8YWT - chains Z and M of the 16 polymer chains in the assembly; structure by electron microscopy, 2.80 A resolution.

== Chain Z ==
Molecule: V-type ATP synthase, subunit K
From: Thermus thermophilus HB8
Reference sequence: Q5SIT7 (Q5SIT7_THET8); residues -18 to 80 here correspond to UniProt positions 1-99 (UniProt number = residue number + 19)
Sequence (102 residues; numbered -18 to 83; the number before each row is that of its first residue; numbers below 1 keep their minus sign (Met-18 is residue -18)):
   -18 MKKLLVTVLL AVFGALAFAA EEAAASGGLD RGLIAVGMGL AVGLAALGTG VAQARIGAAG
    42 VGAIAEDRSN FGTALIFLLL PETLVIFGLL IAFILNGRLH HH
Disordered / not traced: -18 to 7, 81-83
Construct notes: expression tag (81-83)

== Chain M ==
Molecule: V-type ATP synthase subunit C
From: Thermus thermophilus HB8
Reference sequence: P74902 (VATC_THET8); residues 1-323 here = UniProt positions 1-323
Sequence (323 residues; each row starts with the number of its first residue):
     1 MADDFAYLNA RVRVRRGTLL KESFFQEALD LSFADFLRLL SETVYGGELA GQGLPDVDRA
    61 VLRTQAKLVG DLPRLVTGEA REAVRLLLLR NDLHNLQALL RAKATGRPFE EVLLLPGTLR
   121 EEVWRQAYEA QDPAGMAQVL AVPGHPLARA LRAVLRETQD LARVEALLAK RFFEDVAKAA
   181 KGLDQPALRD YLALEVDAEN LRTAFKLQGS GLAPDAFFLK GGRFVDRVRF ARLMEGDYAV
   241 LDELSGTPFS GLSGVRDLKA LERGLRCVLL KEAKKGVQDP LGVGLVLAYV KEREWEAVRL
   301 RLLARRAYFG LPRAQVEEEV VCP
Disordered / not traced: 1
Disulfide bonds: Cys267-Cys322

== Chain Z / chain M interface ==
Residue-residue contacts (6; chain Z residue first):
  Arg36(Z) with Leu281(M)
  Gly43(Z) with Arg13(M)
  Ala46(Z) with Val14(M), hydrophobic
  Glu47(Z) with Arg13(M), salt bridge; Arg16(M), salt bridge; Gly17(M)
Interface residues without a listed pair, chain Z (7 interface residues in all): Ala39, Ala40, Ala44
Interface residues without a listed pair, chain M (8 interface residues in all): Ala6, Ala10, Pro280

== Overview ==
The interface between chain Z and chain M involves 7 residues on one side and 8 on the other, with 2 salt
bridges. Among the polar pairs are Glu47(Z)-Arg13(M) and Glu47(Z)-Arg16(M).
Here chain Z is V-type ATP synthase, subunit K and chain M is V-type ATP synthase subunit C, both from Thermus
thermophilus HB8. Entry 8YWT (The isolated Vo domain of V/A-ATPase from Thermus thermophilus) was determined
by electron microscopy together with 8YXZ, 8YY0 and 8YY1 from the same study.
